Entry 9IHE (electron microscopy, 2.95 A resolution); this record covers chains H and J of the 14 polymer chains in the assembly.

[Chain H]
Molecule: Histone H2B 1.1
Source organism: Xenopus laevis
UniProtKB: P02281 (H2B11_XENLA); residues 26-121 here correspond to UniProt positions 30-125 (UniProt number = residue number + 4)
Chain sequence (96 residues; each row starts with the number of its first residue):
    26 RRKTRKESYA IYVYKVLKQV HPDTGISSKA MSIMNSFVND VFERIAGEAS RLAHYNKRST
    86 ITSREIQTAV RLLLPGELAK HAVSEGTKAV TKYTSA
Unresolved in the structure: 26-27
Construct notes: conflict Thr29 (Ser33 in P02281)
UniProt features mapped onto this chain:
  - glycosylation: Ser109 (O-linked (GlcNAc) serine)
  - cross-link: Lys117 (Glycyl lysine isopeptide (Lys-Gly) (interchain with G-Cter in ubiquitin))

[Chain J]
Molecule: Widom-601 DNA
Sequence (147 nucleotides; row label = number of the first residue in the row; numbers below 1 keep their minus sign (DA-73 is residue -73)):
   -73 ATCGAGAATC CCGGTGCCGA GGCCGCTCAA TTGGTCGTAG ACAGCTCTAG CACCGCTTAA
   -13 ACGCACGTAC GCGCTGTCCC CCGCGTTTTA ACCGCCAAGG GGATTACTCC CTAGTCTCCA
    47 GGCACGTGTC AGATATATAC ATCCGAT
Unresolved in the structure: -73, 73

[Interface between chain H and chain J]
Residue-residue contacts (15; chain H residue first):
  Thr29(H) with DT30(J), phosphate contact
  Arg30(H) with DT-47(J), hydrogen bond to the base; DC-46(J), sugar contact
  Tyr39(H) with DG-53(J), hydrogen bond to the phosphate; DG-52(J), phosphate contact
  Gly50(H) with DG-53(J), phosphate contact
  Ile51(H) with DA-54(J), sugar contact; DG-53(J), hydrogen bond to the phosphate
  Ser52(H) with DA-54(J), phosphate contact
  Ser53(H) with DA-54(J), hydrogen bond to the phosphate
  Arg83(H) with DG-34(J), phosphate contact; DA-33(J), salt bridge to the phosphate
  Ser84(H) with DG-34(J), hydrogen bond to the phosphate
  Thr85(H) with DA-35(J), phosphate contact; DG-34(J), hydrogen bond to the phosphate
Also at the interface, not in a pair above, chain H (11 interface residues in all): Lys82
Also at the interface, not in a pair above, chain J (10 interface residues in all): DC-48

[Summary]
11 residues of chain H and 10 residues of chain J are in contact; the contacts include 6 hydrogen bonds and 1
salt bridge. Polar pairs include Arg30(H)-DT-47(J), Tyr39(H)-DG-53(J) and Ile51(H)-DG-53(J).
Here chain H is Histone H2B 1.1 (Xenopus laevis) and chain J is Widom-601 DNA. Entry 9IHE (Nucleosome core
particle bound by two molecules of DTT-reduced native monomeric myeloperoxidase) was determined by electron
microscopy, deposited together with 9GEN, 9GEO, 9GEP, 9GEQ, 9GER, 9IHD and 9IHF.
